PDB entry 8VH9 | X-ray diffraction, 2.13 A resolution | chains A and B

# Chain A (and B)
Protein: Isocitrate dehydrogenase [NADP] cytoplasmic
Organism: Homo sapiens
Notes: EC 1.1.1.42; chain B of this document is another copy of the same molecule, construct and numbering; everything in this record applies to it too
Reference sequence: O75874 (IDHC_HUMAN); residue numbers follow UniProt; this construct covers 1-414
Chain sequence (430 residues; each row starts with the number of its first residue; numbers below 1 keep their minus sign (His-15 is residue -15)):
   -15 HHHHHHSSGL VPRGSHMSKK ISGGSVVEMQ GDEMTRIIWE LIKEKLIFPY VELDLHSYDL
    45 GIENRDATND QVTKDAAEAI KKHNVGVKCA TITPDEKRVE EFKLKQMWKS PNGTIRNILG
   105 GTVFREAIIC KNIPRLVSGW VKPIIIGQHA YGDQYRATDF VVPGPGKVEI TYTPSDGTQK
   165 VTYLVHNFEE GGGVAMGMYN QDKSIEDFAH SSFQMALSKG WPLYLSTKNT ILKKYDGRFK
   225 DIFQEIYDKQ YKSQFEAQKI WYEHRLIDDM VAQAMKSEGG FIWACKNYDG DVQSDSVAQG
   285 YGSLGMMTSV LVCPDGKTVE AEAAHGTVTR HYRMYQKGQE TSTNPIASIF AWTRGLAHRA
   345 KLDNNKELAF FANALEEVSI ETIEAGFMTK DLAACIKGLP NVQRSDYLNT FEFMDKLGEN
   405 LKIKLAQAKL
Not modelled in the structure: -15 to 3, 272-285 (chain B: -15 to 2, 272-285)
Differences from the reference sequence: expression tag (-15 to 0); engineered mutation Gln132 (Arg in O75874)
Ligand contacts: NADPH (NDP; NADPH dihydro-nicotinamide-adenine-dinucleotide phosphate): Lys72, Ala74, Thr75, Ile76, Thr77, Arg82, Asn96, Leu288, Gly289, Glu306, His309, Gly310, Thr311, Val312, Thr313, Arg314, His315, Thr327, Asn328, Asp375
UniProt features mapped onto this chain:
  - binding site (NADP(+)): Thr75 to Thr77, Arg82, Lys260, Gly310 to His315, Asn328
  - binding site (substrate): Thr77, Ser94 to Arg100, Arg109, Lys212
  - binding site (Mn(2+)): Asp252, Asp275, Asp279
  - site (Critical for catalysis): Tyr139, Lys212
  - modified residue: Ser2 (N-acetylserine), Tyr42 (Phosphotyrosine), Lys81 (N6-acetyllysine), Lys126 (N6-succinyllysine), Lys224 (N6-acetyllysine), Lys233 (N6-acetyllysine), Lys243 (N6-acetyllysine), Lys321 (N6-acetyllysine), Ser389 (Phosphoserine), Lys400 (N6-succinyllysine)
What the authors report for this chain:
  - catalytic residues: Tyr139, Lys212 (citing earlier work)
  - mutagenesis - R132Q (2-fold): increased binding to NADPH

# Chain A / chain B interface
Contacting residue pairs - 113 pairs, chain A then chain B:
  Leu120(A) - Leu120(B)  hydrophobic
  Arg140(A) - Ile215(B)  hydrogen bond (side chain-backbone)
  Arg140(A) - Leu216(B)
  Ala141(A) - Leu216(B)  hydrophobic
  Thr142(A) - Tyr167(B)
  Thr142(A) - Leu168(B)  hydrogen bond (side chain-backbone)
  Thr142(A) - Val169(B)
  Asp143(A) - Leu216(B)
  Asp143(A) - Lys217(B)  hydrogen bond (side chain-backbone)
  Asp143(A) - Lys218(B)  hydrogen bond (side chain-backbone)
  Asp143(A) - Tyr219(B)  hydrogen bond (side chain-backbone)
  Phe144(A) - Ile154(B)  hydrophobic
  Phe144(A) - Tyr167(B)
  Phe144(A) - Lys218(B)
  Val146(A) - Tyr156(B)  hydrophobic
  Pro147(A) - Tyr156(B)
  Gly148(A) - Tyr156(B)  hydrogen bond (backbone-side chain)
  Pro149(A) - Tyr156(B)  hydrogen bond (backbone-side chain)
  Pro149(A) - Pro158(B)
  Pro149(A) - Ser159(B)  hydrogen bond (backbone-backbone)
  Gly150(A) - Tyr156(B)
  Gly150(A) - Thr157(B)
  Gly150(A) - Ser159(B)  hydrogen bond (backbone-side chain)
  Lys151(A) - Thr155(B)
  Lys151(A) - Tyr156(B)
  Lys151(A) - Thr157(B)  hydrogen bond (backbone-backbone)
  Val152(A) - Ile154(B)  hydrophobic
  Val152(A) - Thr155(B)
  Val152(A) - Tyr156(B)  hydrophobic
  Glu153(A) - Ile154(B)
  Glu153(A) - Thr155(B)  hydrogen bond (backbone-backbone)
  Ile154(A) - Phe144(B)  hydrophobic
  Ile154(A) - Val152(B)  hydrophobic
  Ile154(A) - Glu153(B)
  Ile154(A) - Met180(B)
  Ile154(A) - Gly181(B)
  Thr155(A) - Lys151(B)
  Thr155(A) - Val152(B)
  Thr155(A) - Glu153(B)  hydrogen bond (backbone-backbone)
  Tyr156(A) - Phe144(B)  hydrophobic
  Tyr156(A) - Val146(B)  hydrophobic
  Tyr156(A) - Pro147(B)
  Tyr156(A) - Gly148(B)  hydrogen bond (side chain-backbone)
  Tyr156(A) - Pro149(B)  hydrogen bond (side chain-backbone)
  Tyr156(A) - Lys151(B)
  Tyr156(A) - Val152(B)  hydrophobic
  Thr157(A) - Gly150(B)
  Thr157(A) - Lys151(B)  hydrogen bond (backbone-backbone)
  Pro158(A) - Pro149(B)
  Pro158(A) - Gly150(B)
  Ser159(A) - Pro149(B)  hydrogen bond (backbone-backbone)
  Ser159(A) - Gly150(B)  hydrogen bond (side chain-backbone)
  Tyr167(A) - Thr142(B)
  Tyr167(A) - Phe144(B)
  Leu168(A) - Thr142(B)  hydrogen bond (backbone-side chain)
  Val169(A) - Thr142(B)
  Val169(A) - Gly181(B)
  Val169(A) - Tyr183(B)
  His170(A) - Tyr183(B)
  His170(A) - Gln185(B)  hydrogen bond
  Phe172(A) - Asn184(B)
  Gly176(A) - Gln185(B)
  Gly176(A) - Asp186(B)  hydrogen bond (backbone-backbone)
  Gly177(A) - Asn184(B)
  Gly177(A) - Asp186(B)  hydrogen bond (backbone-side chain)
  Val178(A) - Tyr183(B)
  Val178(A) - Asn184(B)  hydrogen bond (backbone-backbone)
  Val178(A) - Lys218(B)
  Val178(A) - Tyr219(B)  hydrophobic
  Val178(A) - Arg222(B)
  Ala179(A) - Met182(B)
  Ala179(A) - Tyr219(B)
  Met180(A) - Ile154(B)
  Met180(A) - Met180(B)
  Met180(A) - Gly181(B)
  Met180(A) - Met182(B)  hydrogen bond (backbone-backbone)
  Met180(A) - Leu216(B)  hydrophobic
  Met180(A) - Tyr219(B)  hydrophobic
  Gly181(A) - Ile154(B)
  Gly181(A) - Val169(B)
  Gly181(A) - Met180(B)
  Met182(A) - Val169(B)
  Met182(A) - Ala179(B)
  Met182(A) - Met180(B)  hydrogen bond (backbone-backbone)
  Met182(A) - Met182(B)  hydrophobic
  Tyr183(A) - Val169(B)
  Tyr183(A) - His170(B)
  Tyr183(A) - Phe172(B)  hydrophobic
  Tyr183(A) - Val178(B)
  Tyr183(A) - Ala179(B)  hydrophobic
  Asn184(A) - Phe172(B)
  Asn184(A) - Gly177(B)
  Asn184(A) - Val178(B)  hydrogen bond (backbone-backbone)
  Gln185(A) - His170(B)  hydrogen bond
  Gln185(A) - Phe172(B)
  Gln185(A) - Glu174(B)
  Gln185(A) - Gly176(B)
  Asp186(A) - Gly176(B)  hydrogen bond (backbone-backbone)
  Asp186(A) - Gly177(B)  hydrogen bond (side chain-backbone)
  Leu216(A) - Asp143(B)
  Leu216(A) - Met180(B)  hydrophobic
  Lys217(A) - Asp143(B)
  Lys218(A) - Asp143(B)  hydrogen bond (backbone-side chain)
  Lys218(A) - Phe144(B)
  Lys218(A) - Val178(B)
  Tyr219(A) - Asp143(B)  hydrogen bond (backbone-side chain)
  Tyr219(A) - Val178(B)  hydrophobic
  Tyr219(A) - Ala179(B)  hydrophobic
  Tyr219(A) - Met180(B)  hydrophobic
  Arg222(A) - Val145(B)
  Arg222(A) - Val146(B)
  Arg222(A) - Gly177(B)
  Arg222(A) - Val178(B)
Other interface residues (no listed pair), chain A (42 interface residues in all): Val145
Other interface residues (no listed pair), chain B (46 interface residues in all): Ala141, Lys164, Asn171, Glu173

# In short
42 residues of chain A and 46 residues of chain B are in contact; the contacts include 30 hydrogen bonds.
Among the polar pairs are Arg140(A)-Ile215(B), Thr142(A)-Leu168(B) and Asp143(A)-Lys217(B). Bound to chain A:
NADPH. From the paper: catalytic residues Tyr139(A) and Lys212(A); R132Q of chain A increases binding to
NADPH.
Chain A and chain B are both Isocitrate dehydrogenase [NADP] cytoplasmic (Homo sapiens); the structure,
Crystal Structure of Human IDH1 R132Q in complex with NADPH, was determined by X-ray diffraction together with
8VHA, 8VHB, 8VHC, 8VHD and 8VHE from the same study.
